Entry 7E80 (electron microscopy, 3.67 A resolution); this record covers chains DE and DJ of the 77 polymer chains in the assembly.

[Chain DE (and DJ)]
Name: Flagellar hook protein FlgE
Organism: Salmonella typhimurium (strain LT2 / SGSC1412 / ATCC 700720)
Notes: chain DJ of this document is another copy of the same molecule, construct and numbering; everything in this record applies to it too
Reference sequence: P0A1J1 (FLGE_SALTY); residues 1-403 here = UniProt positions 1-403
Chain sequence (403 residues; numbered 1 to 403; the number before each row is that of its first residue):
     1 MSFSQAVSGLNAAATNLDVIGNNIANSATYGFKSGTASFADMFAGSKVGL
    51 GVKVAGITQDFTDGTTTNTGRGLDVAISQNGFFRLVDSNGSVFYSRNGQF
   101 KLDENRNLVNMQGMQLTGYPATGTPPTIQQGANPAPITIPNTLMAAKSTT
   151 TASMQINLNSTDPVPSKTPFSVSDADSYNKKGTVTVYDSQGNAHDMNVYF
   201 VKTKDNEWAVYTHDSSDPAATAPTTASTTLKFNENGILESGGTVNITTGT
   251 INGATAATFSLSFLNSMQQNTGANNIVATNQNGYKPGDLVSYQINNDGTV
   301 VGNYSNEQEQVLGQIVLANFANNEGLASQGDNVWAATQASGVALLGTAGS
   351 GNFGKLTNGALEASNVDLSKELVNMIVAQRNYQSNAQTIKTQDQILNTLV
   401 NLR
Unresolved in the structure: 1, 403

[Interface between chain DE and chain DJ]
Residue-residue contacts - 47 pairs, chain DE then chain DJ:
  Leu-17(DE) with Thr-391(DJ); Gln-392(DJ); Ile-395(DJ), hydrophobic
  Asp-18(DE) with Gln-5(DJ), hydrogen bond
  Asn-22(DE) with Gly-49(DJ)
  Ile-24(DE) with Ser-384(DJ); Asn-385(DJ); Thr-388(DJ)
  Ala-25(DE) with Gln-5(DJ); Val-52(DJ); Asn-385(DJ)
  Asn-26(DE) with Asp-41(DJ); Val-52(DJ)
  Ser-27(DE) with Asn-381(DJ)
  Thr-29(DE) with Phe-39(DJ)
  Phe-32(DE) with Asp-41(DJ)
  Gly-56(DE) with Lys-47(DJ)
  Ile-57(DE) with Lys-47(DJ), hydrogen bond (backbone-side chain)
  Arg-71(DE) with Thr-58(DJ)
  Lys-101(DE) with Asn-322(DJ), hydrogen bond; Asn-323(DJ); Glu-324(DJ)
  Leu-102(DE) with Ala-321(DJ); Asn-322(DJ)
  Asp-103(DE) with Asn-322(DJ)
  Glu-104(DE) with Asn-322(DJ); Gln-338(DJ)
  Arg-106(DE) with Ala-321(DJ), hydrogen bond (side chain-backbone)
  Gln-112(DE) with Ala-40(DJ); Ala-55(DJ)
  Asn-141(DE) with Leu-344(DJ)
  Asp-288(DE) with Gly-351(DJ)
  Ser-328(DE) with Phe-43(DJ)
  Gly-330(DE) with Asp-41(DJ); Met-42(DJ); Phe-43(DJ), hydrogen bond (backbone-backbone)
  Asp-331(DE) with Asp-41(DJ)
  Asn-332(DE) with Asp-41(DJ), hydrogen bond (backbone-side chain)
  Leu-368(DE) with Ser-384(DJ)
  Met-375(DE) with Gln-387(DJ); Thr-391(DJ), hydrogen bond
  Gln-379(DE) with Gln-394(DJ), hydrogen bond
  Tyr-382(DE) with Ile-395(DJ), hydrophobic; Leu-399(DJ)
  Gln-383(DE) with Thr-398(DJ)
  Lys-390(DE) with Leu-402(DJ)
  Asp-393(DE) with Leu-402(DJ)
Also at the interface, not in a pair above, chain DE (39 interface residues in all): Leu-10, Gly-21, Ala-28, Gln-99, Met-111, Leu-289, Val-290, Ala-386
Also at the interface, not in a pair above, chain DJ (36 interface residues in all): Gly-9, Ser-38, Leu-50, Gly-51, Ala-339, Asn-352

[Overview]
39 residues of chain DE and 36 residues of chain DJ are in contact, with 8 hydrogen bonds. Among the polar
pairs are Asp-18(DE)/Gln-5(DJ), Ile-57(DE)/Lys-47(DJ) and Lys-101(DE)/Asn-322(DJ).
Chain DE and chain DJ are both Flagellar hook protein FlgE (Salmonella typhimurium (strain LT2 / SGSC1412 /
ATCC 700720)); the structure, Cryo-EM structure of the flagellar rod with hook and export apparatus from
Salmonella, was determined by electron microscopy, deposited together with 7CBL, 7CBM, 7CG0, 7CG4, 7CGO, 7E81
and 7E82.
